Entry 8H0I (electron microscopy, 2.80 A resolution); this record covers chains A and E of the 12 polymer chains in the assembly.

== Chain A ==
Molecule: APOBEC3G
From: Homo sapiens
Amino-acid sequence (371 residues; row label = number of the first residue in the row; numbers below 1 keep their minus sign (Gly-3 is residue -3)):
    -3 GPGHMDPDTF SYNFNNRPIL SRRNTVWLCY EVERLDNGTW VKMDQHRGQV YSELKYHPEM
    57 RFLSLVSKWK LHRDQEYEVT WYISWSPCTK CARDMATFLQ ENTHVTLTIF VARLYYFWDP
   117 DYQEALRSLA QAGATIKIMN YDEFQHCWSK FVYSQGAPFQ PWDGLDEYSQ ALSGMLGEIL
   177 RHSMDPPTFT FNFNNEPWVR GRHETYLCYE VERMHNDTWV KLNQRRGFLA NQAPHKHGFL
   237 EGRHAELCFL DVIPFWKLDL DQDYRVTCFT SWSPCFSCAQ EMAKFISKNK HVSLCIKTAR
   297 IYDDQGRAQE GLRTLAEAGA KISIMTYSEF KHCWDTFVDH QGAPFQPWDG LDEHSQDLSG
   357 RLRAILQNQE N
Unresolved in the structure: 193-197, 229-238, 299-304, 363-367

== Chain E ==
Molecule: Viral infectivity factor
From: Human immunodeficiency virus 1
Amino-acid sequence (152 residues; row label = number of the first residue in the row; note: 38 numbers in that range are skipped by the numbering (no residue carries them; nothing is unmodelled there); numbers below 1 keep their minus sign (Met-13 is residue -13)):
   -13 MGSSHHHHHH SQDPMENRWQ VMIVWQVDRM RINTWKRLVK HHMYISRKAK DWFYRHHYES
    47 TNPKISSEVH IPLGDAKLVI TTYWGLHTGE RDWHLGQGVS IEWRKKRYST QVDPDLADQL
   107 IHLHYF
   151 DEASEGSQIK PPLPSVRKLT EDRWNK
Unresolved in the structure: -13 to 0, 151-160
From the paper describing this entry:
  - binding site for the 20-nt RNA strand: Arg15, Arg17, Thr20, Arg23, Leu24, Lys26, Tyr30, His43, Tyr44, Trp79, Leu81, Gln83, Pro162 to Lys168
  - binding site for the 20-nt RNA strand: His42
  - higher-order assembly contacts with a neighbouring APOBEC3G: Glu76 to Trp79

== Interface between chain A and chain E ==
Contacting residue pairs (13; chain A residue first):
  Thr85(A) - Arg15(E)  hydrogen bond
  Arg89(A) - Trp79(E)
  Trp114(A) - His43(E)
  Trp114(A) - Trp70(E)
  Pro116(A) - Trp70(E)
  Asp117(A) - Arg15(E)  salt bridge
  Asp117(A) - Leu81(E)
  Asp117(A) - Gln83(E)  hydrogen bond
  Tyr118(A) - Arg15(E)
  Glu120(A) - His80(E)  salt bridge
  Glu120(A) - Leu81(E)
  Lys253(A) - Tyr44(E)
  Gln258(A) - Thr47(E)
Also at the interface, not in a pair above, chain A (12 interface residues in all): Tyr112, Asp115, Arg209
Also at the interface, not in a pair above, chain E (11 interface residues in all): Lys22, Arg77
From the paper, about this interface:
  - interface residues, chain E: Arg15(E), Lys22(E), Tyr44(E), Trp70(E), Glu76(E), Leu81(E), Gln83(E)

== In short ==
The interface between chain A and chain E involves 12 residues on one side and 11 on the other; the contacts
include 2 hydrogen bonds and 2 salt bridges. Polar contacts include Asp117(A)-Arg15(E), Glu120(A)-His80(E) and
Thr85(A)-Arg15(E). From the paper: a binding site for the 20-nt RNA strand at Arg15(E), Arg17(E) and Thr20(E)
among others; interface residues Arg15(E), Lys22(E) and Tyr44(E) among others.
Here chain A is APOBEC3G (Homo sapiens) and chain E is Viral infectivity factor (Human immunodeficiency virus
1). Entry 8H0I (Cryo-EM structure of APOBEC3G-Vif complex) was determined by electron microscopy, deposited
together with 8J62.
